4TXO - chains C and D; structure by X-ray diffraction, 2.20 A resolution.

== Chain C ==
Name: Thiol:disulfide interchange protein TlpA
Organism: Bradyrhizobium diazoefficiens USDA 110
Reference sequence: P43221 (TLPA_BRADU); numbering as in UniProt (aligned over 38-221)
Chain sequence (184 residues; each row starts with the number of its first residue):
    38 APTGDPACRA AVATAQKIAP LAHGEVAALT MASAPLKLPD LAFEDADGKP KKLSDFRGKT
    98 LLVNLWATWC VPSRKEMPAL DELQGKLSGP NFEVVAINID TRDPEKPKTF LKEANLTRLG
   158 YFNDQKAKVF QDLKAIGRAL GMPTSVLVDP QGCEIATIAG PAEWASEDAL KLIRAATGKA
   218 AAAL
Unresolved in the structure: 38-39, 217-221
Sequence notes: engineered mutation Ser-110 (Cys in P43221)
Disulfide bonds: Cys-45/Cys-190
Reported in the primary citation:
  - catalytic residues: Cys-107 (proposed by the authors, not directly observed)

== Chain D ==
Name: Blr1131 protein
Organism: Bradyrhizobium diazoefficiens USDA 110
Reference sequence: Q89VB6 (Q89VB6_BRADU); residues 30-196 here = UniProt positions 30-196
Chain sequence (175 residues; numbered 22 to 196; the number before each row is that of its first residue):
    22 WSHPQFEKGG VGKVAQPAAI GGPFQLTDQN GKAVTDKSLK GKPTLIFFGY THSPDVCPTS
    82 LFEISEVLRA MGKDADKVNA IFISVDPERD TPATMKNYLS SFDPHLEGLS GDPAEIAKVI
   142 TSYRVYAKKV PTKDGDYTMD HTALIYLMDR DGRFVSPFNL KRTPEEAAAD LKRYL
Unresolved in the structure: 22-37
Sequence notes: expression tag (22-29); engineered mutation Ser-74 (Cys in Q89VB6)

== Interface between chain C and chain D ==
Residue-residue contacts (28):
  Trp-106(C) with Phe-83(D), hydrophobic; Ser-122(D); Phe-123(D), hydrophobic
  Cys-107(C) with Cys-78(D), disulfide
  Val-108(C) with Ser-74(D)
  Pro-109(C) with Pro-75(D); Asp-76(D); Cys-78(D)
  Thr-138(C) with Glu-87(D); Arg-90(D)
  Arg-139(C) with Ser-121(D), hydrogen bond (side chain-backbone); Ser-122(D); Phe-123(D)
  Gln-162(C) with Arg-90(D)
  Lys-163(C) with Glu-87(D); Arg-90(D), hydrogen bond (backbone-side chain)
  Ala-164(C) with Phe-83(D), hydrophobic
  Phe-167(C) with Thr-80(D)
  Gln-168(C) with Pro-185(D)
  Lys-171(C) with Glu-84(D), salt bridge; Leu-181(D), hydrogen bond (side chain-backbone)
  Gly-178(C) with Cys-78(D); Thr-80(D)
  Met-179(C) with Val-77(D); Cys-78(D), hydrogen bond (backbone-backbone)
  Gly-197(C) with Val-77(D)
  Pro-198(C) with Asp-76(D); Val-77(D)
Also at the interface, not in a pair above, chain C (19 interface residues in all): Thr-105, Ile-136, Ala-196
Also at the interface, not in a pair above, chain D (20 interface residues in all): Pro-79, Tyr-119, Arg-183, Thr-184, Glu-186
Inter-chain disulfides: Cys-107(C)/Cys-78(D)
From the paper, about this interface:
  - residue pairs: Trp-106(C)/Phe-123(D) (pi stacking), Trp-106(C)/Phe-83(D) (pi stacking), Cys-107(C)/Cys-78(D) (covalent link), Arg-139(C)/Ser-121(D), Phe-167(C)/Phe-83(D) (pi stacking), Lys-171(C)/Glu-84(D) (salt bridge), Lys-171(C)/Leu-181(D), Met-179(C)/Cys-78(D) (backbone contact), Arg-90(D)/Lys-163(C)

== Overview ==
19 residues of chain C and 20 residues of chain D are in contact; the contacts include 1 disulfide bond, 4
hydrogen bonds and 1 salt bridge. Among the polar pairs are Lys-171(C)/Glu-84(D), Arg-139(C)/Ser-121(D) and
Lys-163(C)/Arg-90(D). The paper describes pi stacking between Trp-106(C) and Phe-123(D), Trp-106(C) and
Phe-83(D) and Phe-167(C) and Phe-83(D); contacts between Cys-107(C) and Cys-78(D), Arg-139(C) and Ser-121(D)
and Lys-171(C) and Leu-181(D) among others; a salt bridge between Lys-171(C) and Glu-84(D). The paper reports
the catalytic residue Cys-107(C).
Here chain C is Thiol:disulfide interchange protein TlpA and chain D is Blr1131 protein, both from
Bradyrhizobium diazoefficiens USDA 110. Entry 4TXO (Crystal structure of the mixed disulfide complex of
thioredoxin-like TlpAs(C110S) and copper chaperone ScoIs(C74S)) was determined by X-ray diffraction together
with 4TXV from the same study.
